Entry 3ZVT (X-ray diffraction, 3.10 A resolution); this record covers chain A.

# Chain A
Protein: D-alanyl-D-alanine carboxypeptidase
Source organism: Actinomadura SP.R39
Notes: EC 3.4.16.4
Reference sequence: P39045 (DAC_ACTSP); residues 1-466 here correspond to UniProt positions 50-515 (UniProt number = residue number + 49)
Amino-acid sequence (466 residues; numbered 1 to 466; the number before each row is that of its first residue):
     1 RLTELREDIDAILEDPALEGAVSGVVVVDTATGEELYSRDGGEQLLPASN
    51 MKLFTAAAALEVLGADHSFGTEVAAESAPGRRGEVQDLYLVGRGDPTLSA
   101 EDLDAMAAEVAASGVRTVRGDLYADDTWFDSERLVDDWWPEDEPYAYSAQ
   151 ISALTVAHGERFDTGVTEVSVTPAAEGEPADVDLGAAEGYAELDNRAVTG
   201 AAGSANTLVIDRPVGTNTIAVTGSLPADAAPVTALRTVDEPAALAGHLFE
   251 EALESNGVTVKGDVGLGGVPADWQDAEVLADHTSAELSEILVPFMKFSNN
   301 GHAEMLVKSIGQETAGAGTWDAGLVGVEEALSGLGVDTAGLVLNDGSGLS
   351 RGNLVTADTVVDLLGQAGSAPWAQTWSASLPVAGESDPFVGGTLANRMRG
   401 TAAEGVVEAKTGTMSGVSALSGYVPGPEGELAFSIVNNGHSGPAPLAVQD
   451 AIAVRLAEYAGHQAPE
Glycans and other covalent adducts: 2,6 dimethoxybenzamidoboronic acid (B07) linked to S49, S298, K410
Ion coordination: Mg2+: E188, H247, E251
Residues lining bound ligands: 2,6 dimethoxybenzamidoboronic acid (B07): A48, K52, Y147, N300, S347, G348, L349, T411, G412, T413, M414
UniProt features mapped onto this chain:
  - active site: S49 (Acyl-ester intermediate), K52 (Proton acceptor), S298
  - binding site (substrate): K410

# Overview
2,6 dimethoxybenzamidoboronic acid is covalently linked to S298. E188, H247 and E251 form the Mg2+ site.
UniProt lists 3 active-site residues and substrate-binding residue K410.
Chain A is D-alanyl-D-alanine carboxypeptidase (Actinomadura SP.R39); the structure, Unexpected tricovalent
binding mode of boronic acids within the active site of a penicillin binding protein, was determined by X-ray
diffraction (same publication as 3ZVW, 2Y4A, 2Y55 and 2Y59).
